Entry 8XLO (X-ray diffraction, 2.36 A resolution); this record covers chain A.

== Chain A ==
Name: Fibroblast growth factor receptor 1
From: Homo sapiens
Notes: EC 2.7.10.1
UniProt: P11362 (FGFR1_HUMAN); residues 458-765 here = UniProt positions 458-765
Sequence (310 residues; row label = number of the first residue in the row):
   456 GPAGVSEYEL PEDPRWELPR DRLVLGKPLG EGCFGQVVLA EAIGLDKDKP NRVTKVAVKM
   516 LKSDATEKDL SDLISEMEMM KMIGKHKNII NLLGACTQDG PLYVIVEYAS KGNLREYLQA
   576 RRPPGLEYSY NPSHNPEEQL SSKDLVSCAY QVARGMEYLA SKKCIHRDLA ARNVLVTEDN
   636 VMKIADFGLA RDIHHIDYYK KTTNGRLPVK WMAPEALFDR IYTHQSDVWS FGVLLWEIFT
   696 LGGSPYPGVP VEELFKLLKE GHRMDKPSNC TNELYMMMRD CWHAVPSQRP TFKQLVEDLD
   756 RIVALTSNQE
Disordered / not traced: 456-461, 580-589, 765
Construct notes: expression tag (456-457); engineered mutation Ser584 (Cys in P11362)
UniProt features mapped onto this chain:
  - active site: Asp623 (Proton acceptor)
  - binding site (ATP): Leu484 to Gly490, Lys514, Glu562 to Ala564, Asn568, Arg627, Asp641
  - modified residue (Phosphotyrosine): Tyr463, Tyr583, Tyr585, Tyr653, Tyr654, Tyr730
  - natural variant: Arg470 (R470L: In HH2), Pro483 (P483T: In HH2), Gly490 (G490R: In HRTFDS), Ala520 (A520T: In HH2), Ile538 (I538V: In HH2), Asn546 (N546K: In ECCL), Val607 (V607M: In HH2), Lys618 (K618N: In HH2), His621 (H621R: In HH2), Arg622 (R622G: In HH2; R622Q: In HH2), Asp623 (D623Y: In HRTFDS), Arg627 (R627T: In HRTFDS), 16 further natural variant entries in UniProt
  - mutagenesis: Lys514 (K514A: Loss of kinase activity), Arg577 (R577E: Strongly reduced autophosphorylation in response to FGF signaling. No effect on in vitro kinase activity), Arg609 (R609V: Abolishes interaction with PLCG1), Asp623 (D623A: Loss of kinase activity), Tyr653 (Y653F: No effect on kinase activity. Loss of autophosphorylation and kinase activity; when associated with F-654), Tyr654 (Y654F: Reduced kinase activity. Loss of autophosphorylation and kinase activity; when associated with F-653), Asp755 (D755V: Abolishes interaction with PLCG1)
Covalently attached groups: cxf007 (A1LVQ) linked to Cys488
Residues lining bound ligands: cxf007 (A1LVQ): Leu484, Gly485, Glu486, Gly487, Phe489, Val492, Ala512, Lys514, Glu531, Met535, Ile545, Val559, Val561, Glu562, Tyr563, Ala564, Ser565, Gly567, Asn568, Glu571, Leu630, Ala640, Asp641, Phe642, Thr658

== Summary ==
Cxf007 is covalently linked to Cys488. Curated annotation (UniProt) lists active-site residue Asp623, 14
ATP-binding residues and 7 mutagenesis sites.
Chain A is Fibroblast growth factor receptor 1 (Homo sapiens); the structure, FGFR1 kinase domain with a
dual-warhead covalent inhibitor CXF-007, was determined by X-ray diffraction together with 8XLQ from the same
study.
